Entry 6PWE (electron microscopy, 3.95 A resolution); this record covers chains A and J of the 10 polymer chains in the assembly.

== Chain A ==
Name: Histone H3
Organism: Drosophila melanogaster
UniProtKB: P02299 (H3_DROME); residues 0-135 here correspond to UniProt positions 1-136 (UniProt number = residue number + 1)
Chain sequence (136 residues; each row starts with the number of its first residue; numbering starts at 0):
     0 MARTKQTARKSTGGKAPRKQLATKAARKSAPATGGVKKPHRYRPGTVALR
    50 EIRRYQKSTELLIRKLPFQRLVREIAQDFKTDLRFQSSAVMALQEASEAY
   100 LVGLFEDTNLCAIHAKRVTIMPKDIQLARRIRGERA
Not modelled in the structure: 0-37, 134-135

== Chain J ==
Molecule: 147-nt DNA strand
Organism: synthetic construct
Sequence (147 nucleotides; numbered -73 to 73; the number before each row is that of its first residue; numbers below 1 keep their minus sign (DA-73 is residue -73)):
   -73 ATCGAGAATCCCGGTGCCGAGGCCGCTCAATTGGTCGTAGACAGCTCTAG
   -23 CACCGCTTAAACGCACGTACGCGCTGTCCCCCGCGTTTTAACCGCCAAGG
    27 GGATTACTCCCTAGTCTCCAGGCACGTGTCAGATATATACATCCGAT

== Interface between chain A and chain J ==
Pairs across the interface (22; chain A residue first):
  His39(A) with DA-67(J), sugar contact
  Arg40(A) with DG9(J), sugar contact; DC10(J), phosphate contact
  Tyr41(A) with DA-66(J), sugar contact; DC10(J), hydrogen bond to the phosphate
  Arg42(A) with DG9(J), phosphate contact
  Pro43(A) with DC8(J), phosphate contact; DG9(J), phosphate contact
  Gly44(A) with DG9(J), phosphate contact
  Thr45(A) with DG9(J), phosphate contact
  Val46(A) with DG9(J), hydrogen bond to the phosphate
  Ala47(A) with DG9(J), phosphate contact
  Arg49(A) with DA-66(J), sugar contact
  Arg63(A) with DA17(J), hydrogen bond to the phosphate; DC18(J), salt bridge to the phosphate
  Lys64(A) with DC18(J), hydrogen bond to the phosphate
  Leu65(A) with DC18(J), hydrogen bond to the phosphate
  Pro66(A) with DA17(J), phosphate contact
  Arg69(A) with DA17(J), salt bridge to the phosphate
  Arg83(A) with DG26(J), hydrogen bond to the phosphate; DG27(J), sugar contact
  Lys115(A) with DC-2(J), sugar contact
Interface residues without a listed pair, chain A (18 interface residues in all): Asp81
Interface residues without a listed pair, chain J (12 interface residues in all): DT-65, DG-1

== In short ==
The interface between chain A and chain J involves 18 residues on one side and 12 on the other, with 6
hydrogen bonds and 2 salt bridges. Among the polar pairs are Tyr41(A)-DC10(J), Val46(A)-DG9(J) and
Arg63(A)-DA17(J).
Chain A is Histone H3 (Drosophila melanogaster) and chain J is a 147-nt DNA strand (synthetic construct); the
structure, Cryo-EM structure of nucleosome core particle, was determined by electron microscopy, deposited
together with 6PWF.
